PDB entry 3FHG | X-ray diffraction, 1.90 A resolution | chain A

Chain A:
Protein: N-glycosylase/DNA lyase
From: Sulfolobus solfataricus
Notes: EC 3.2.2.-, 4.2.99.18
UniProt: Q97ZK2 (OGG1_SULSO); residue numbers follow UniProt; this construct covers 1-207
Chain sequence (207 residues; each row starts with the number of its first residue):
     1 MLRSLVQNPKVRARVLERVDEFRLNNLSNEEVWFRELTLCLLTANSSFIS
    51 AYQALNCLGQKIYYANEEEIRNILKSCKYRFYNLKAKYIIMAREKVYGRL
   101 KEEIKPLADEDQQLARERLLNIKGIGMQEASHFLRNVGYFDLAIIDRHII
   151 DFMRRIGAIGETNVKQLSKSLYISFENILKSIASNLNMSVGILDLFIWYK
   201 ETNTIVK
Construct notes: engineered mutation Gln128 (Lys in Q97ZK2)
Disulfides: Cys57-Cys77
Swiss-Prot annotation at these positions:
  - active site: Asp146
  - site: Lys207 (Important for guanine/8-oxoguanine distinction)
What the authors report for this chain:
  - catalytic residues: Asp146 (by similarity / conservation)
  - mutagenesis - K128Q: abolished catalytic activity (proposed by the authors, not directly observed)
  - specificity-determining residues: Lys207 (proposed by the authors, not directly observed)
  - contacts within the chain: Glu21-Lys207, Glu36-Lys207

Summary:
UniProt lists active-site residue Asp146. The paper reports the catalytic residue Asp146; K128Q abolishes
catalytic activity.
Chain A is N-glycosylase/DNA lyase (Sulfolobus solfataricus); the structure, Crystal structure of Sulfolobus
solfataricus 8-oxoguanine DNA glycosylase (SsOgg), was determined by X-ray diffraction (same publication as
3FHF).
